6Z5U - chains A and B of the 12 polymer chains in the assembly; structure by electron microscopy, 3.90 A resolution.

[Chain A (and B)]
Molecule: ABC transporter permease
Organism: Acinetobacter baumannii
Notes: chain B of this document is another copy of the same molecule, construct and numbering; everything in this record applies to it too
UniProt: V5V9F4 (V5V9F4_ACIBA); residues 1-258 here = UniProt positions 1-258
Sequence (258 residues; each row starts with the number of its first residue):
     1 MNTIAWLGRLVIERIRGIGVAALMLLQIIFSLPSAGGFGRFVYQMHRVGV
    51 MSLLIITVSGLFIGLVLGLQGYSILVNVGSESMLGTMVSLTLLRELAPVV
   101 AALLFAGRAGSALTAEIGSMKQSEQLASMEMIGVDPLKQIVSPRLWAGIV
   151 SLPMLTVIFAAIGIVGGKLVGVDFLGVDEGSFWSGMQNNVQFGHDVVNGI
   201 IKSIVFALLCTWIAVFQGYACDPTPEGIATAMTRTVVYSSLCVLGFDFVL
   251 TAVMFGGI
Disordered / not traced: 1-2, 257-258

[How chain A and chain B interact]
Pairs across the interface (52; chain A residue first):
  Ile55(A) - Val237(B)  hydrophobic
  Ile55(A) - Leu241(B)  hydrophobic
  Val58(A) - Leu241(B)  hydrophobic
  Ser59(A) - Leu244(B)
  Phe62(A) - Leu244(B)
  Phe62(A) - Gly245(B)
  Phe62(A) - Phe248(B)  hydrophobic
  Ile63(A) - Leu244(B)  hydrophobic
  Leu65(A) - Phe248(B)  hydrophobic
  Val66(A) - Glu95(B)
  Val66(A) - Phe248(B)  hydrophobic
  Leu69(A) - Phe248(B)  hydrophobic
  Leu69(A) - Ala252(B)  hydrophobic
  Gln70(A) - Arg94(B)  hydrogen bond
  Gln70(A) - Glu95(B)
  Gln70(A) - Thr251(B)  hydrogen bond
  Gln70(A) - Phe255(B)
  Ser73(A) - Phe255(B)  hydrogen bond (side chain-backbone)
  Met87(A) - Ile74(B)  hydrophobic
  Arg94(A) - Gln70(B)  hydrogen bond
  Glu95(A) - Val66(B)
  Glu95(A) - Gln70(B)
  Leu104(A) - Ser240(B)
  Arg108(A) - Val237(B)
  Ser111(A) - Thr233(B)  hydrogen bond
  Ala112(A) - Thr233(B)
  Ala115(A) - Ala229(B)  hydrophobic
  Ala229(A) - Ala115(B)  hydrophobic
  Ala229(A) - Met232(B)
  Met232(A) - Ala229(B)
  Met232(A) - Met232(B)  hydrophobic
  Met232(A) - Thr233(B)
  Thr233(A) - Ser111(B)  hydrogen bond
  Thr233(A) - Ala112(B)
  Thr233(A) - Met232(B)
  Val237(A) - Ile55(B)  hydrophobic
  Val237(A) - Arg108(B)
  Ser240(A) - Leu104(B)
  Leu241(A) - Ile55(B)  hydrophobic
  Leu241(A) - Val58(B)  hydrophobic
  Leu241(A) - Ser59(B)
  Leu244(A) - Ser59(B)
  Leu244(A) - Ile63(B)  hydrophobic
  Gly245(A) - Phe62(B)
  Phe248(A) - Phe62(B)  hydrophobic
  Phe248(A) - Leu65(B)  hydrophobic
  Phe248(A) - Val66(B)  hydrophobic
  Phe248(A) - Leu69(B)  hydrophobic
  Thr251(A) - Gln70(B)  hydrogen bond
  Ala252(A) - Leu69(B)  hydrophobic
  Phe255(A) - Gln70(B)
  Phe255(A) - Ser73(B)  hydrogen bond (backbone-side chain)
Interface residues without a listed pair, chain A (34 interface residues in all): Ile74, Leu90, Val236, Asp247
Interface residues without a listed pair, chain B (33 interface residues in all): Met87, Gly107, Asp247

[Overview]
Chain A and chain B form an interface of 34 and 33 residues respectively, with 8 hydrogen bonds. Among the
polar pairs are Gln70(A)-Arg94(B), Gln70(A)-Thr251(B) and Ser73(A)-Phe255(B).
Both chains are ABC transporter permease (Acinetobacter baumannii). Entry 6Z5U (Cryo-EM structure of the A.
baumannii MlaBDEF complex bound to APPNHP) was determined by electron microscopy.
